6VVT - chains C and F of the 9 polymer chains in the assembly; structure by X-ray diffraction, 2.90 A resolution.

== Chain C ==
Protein: DNA-directed RNA polymerase subunit beta
Organism: Mycolicibacterium smegmatis (strain ATCC 700084 / mc(2)155)
Notes: EC 2.7.7.6
Reference sequence: P60281 (RPOB_MYCS2); residues 1-1169 here = UniProt positions 1-1169
Amino-acid sequence (1169 residues; row label = number of the first residue in the row):
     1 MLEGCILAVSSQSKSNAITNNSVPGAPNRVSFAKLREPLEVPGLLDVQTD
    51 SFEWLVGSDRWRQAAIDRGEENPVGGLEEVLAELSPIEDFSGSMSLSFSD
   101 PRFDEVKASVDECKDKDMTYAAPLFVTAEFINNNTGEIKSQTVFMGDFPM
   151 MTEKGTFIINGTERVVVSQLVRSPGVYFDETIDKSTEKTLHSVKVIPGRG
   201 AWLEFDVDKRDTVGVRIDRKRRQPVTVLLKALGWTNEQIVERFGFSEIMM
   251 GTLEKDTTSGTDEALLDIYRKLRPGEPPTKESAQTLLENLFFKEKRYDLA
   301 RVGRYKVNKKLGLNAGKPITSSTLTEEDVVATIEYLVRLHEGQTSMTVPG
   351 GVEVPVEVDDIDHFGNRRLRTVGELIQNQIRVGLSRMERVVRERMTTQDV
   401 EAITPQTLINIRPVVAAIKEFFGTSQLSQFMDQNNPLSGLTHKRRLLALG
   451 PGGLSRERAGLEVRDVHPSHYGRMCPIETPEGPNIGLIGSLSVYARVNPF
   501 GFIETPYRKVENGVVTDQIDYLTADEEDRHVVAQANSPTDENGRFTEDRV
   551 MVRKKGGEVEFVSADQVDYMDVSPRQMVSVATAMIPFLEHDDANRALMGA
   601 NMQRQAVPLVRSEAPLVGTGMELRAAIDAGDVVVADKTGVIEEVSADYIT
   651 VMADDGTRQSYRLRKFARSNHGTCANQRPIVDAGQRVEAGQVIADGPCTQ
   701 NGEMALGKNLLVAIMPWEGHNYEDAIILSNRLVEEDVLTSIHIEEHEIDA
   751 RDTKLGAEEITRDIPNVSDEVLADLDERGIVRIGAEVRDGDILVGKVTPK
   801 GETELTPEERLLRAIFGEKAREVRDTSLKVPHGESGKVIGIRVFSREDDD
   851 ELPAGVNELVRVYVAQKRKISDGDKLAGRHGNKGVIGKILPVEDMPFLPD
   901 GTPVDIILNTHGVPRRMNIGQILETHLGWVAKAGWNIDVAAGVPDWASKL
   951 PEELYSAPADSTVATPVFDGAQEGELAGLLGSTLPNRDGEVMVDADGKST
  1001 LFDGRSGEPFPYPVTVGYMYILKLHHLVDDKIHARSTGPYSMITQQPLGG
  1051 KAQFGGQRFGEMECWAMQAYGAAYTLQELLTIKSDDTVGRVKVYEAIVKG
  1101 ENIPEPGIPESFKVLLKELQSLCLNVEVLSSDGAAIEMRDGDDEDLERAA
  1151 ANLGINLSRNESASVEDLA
Disordered / not traced: 1-20, 88-97, 127-139, 174-361, 451-461, 545-550, 560-567, 1140-1169
Differences from the reference sequence: variant L447 (Ser in P60281)
Curated features (UniProtKB/Swiss-Prot):
  - mutagenesis: Q429 (Q429K/L: Rifampicin (Rif) resistant), D432 (D432V: Rifampicin (Rif) resistant; D432Y: Rifampicin (Rif) resistant; RbpA no longer rescues transcription in the presence of Rif. Decreased affinity for Rif, no change in affinity for RbpA), H442 (H442D/L/P/R/Y: Rifampicin (Rif) resistant), R445 (R445L/P: Rifampicin (Rif) resistant), L449 (L449P: Rifampicin (Rif) resistant)
Ligand contacts: sorangicin a (SRN): V167, S425, Q426, L427, S428, Q429, F430, D432, S438, T441, H442, R445, L447, P480, N484, I488, R604
Reported in the primary citation:
  - conformationally variable residues (order/disorder transition): P451 to G460

== Chain F ==
Protein: RNA polymerase sigma factor SigA
Organism: Mycolicibacterium smegmatis (strain ATCC 700084 / mc(2)155)
Reference sequence: A0QW02 (A0QW02_MYCS2); residues 1-466 here = UniProt positions 1-466
Amino-acid sequence (466 residues; row label = number of the first residue in the row):
     1 MAATKASPATEEPVKRTATKTPAKKAPAKRAAKSAAAKAGGKAPAKKAPA
    51 KRAAKGTAAKPEDGVTDDLEVTDDLEAEPGEDLDVEDTDLELDDLDSDDD
   101 TAVEDEEEEADAATPAVATAKAADDDIDEPSEKDKASGDFVWDEEESEAL
   151 RQARKDAELTASADSVRAYLKQIGKVALLNAEEEVELAKRIEAGLYATQK
   201 LAELAEKGEKLPVQQRRDMQWICRDGDRAKNHLLEANLRLVVSLAKRYTG
   251 RGMAFLDLIQEGNLGLIRAVEKFDYTKGYKFSTYATWWIRQAITRAMADQ
   301 ARTIRIPVHMVEVINKLGRIQRELLQDLGREPTPEELAKEMDITPEKVLE
   351 IQQYAREPISLDQTIGDEGDSQLGDFIEDSEAVVAVDAVSFTLLQDQLQS
   401 VLETLSEREAGVVRLRFGLTDGQPRTLDEIGQVYGVTRERIRQIESKTMS
   451 KLRHPSRSQVLRDYLD
Disordered / not traced: 1-162, 466

== Chain C / chain F interface ==
Pairs across the interface (57):
  V143(C) - Q326(F)
  F144(C) - L325(F)  hydrophobic
  F144(C) - Q326(F)  hydrogen bond (backbone-side chain)
  F144(C) - G329(F)
  N410(C) - R322(F)
  I411(C) - Q326(F)
  D752(C) - Q353(F)
  N766(C) - L465(F)
  T806(C) - F391(F)
  P807(C) - F417(F)
  P807(C) - G418(F)
  P807(C) - L419(F)
  E808(C) - F391(F)
  E808(C) - L394(F)
  E808(C) - Q395(F)  hydrogen bond
  E808(C) - L398(F)
  E808(C) - L419(F)
  R810(C) - F417(F)
  L811(C) - L398(F)  hydrophobic
  L811(C) - V413(F)  hydrophobic
  L811(C) - F417(F)  hydrophobic
  L811(C) - L419(F)  hydrophobic
  L812(C) - L394(F)  hydrophobic
  L812(C) - L398(F)  hydrophobic
  L812(C) - Y464(F)  hydrophobic
  A814(C) - F417(F)  hydrophobic
  A814(C) - M449(F)
  A814(C) - R453(F)  hydrogen bond (backbone-side chain)
  I815(C) - M449(F)
  I815(C) - L452(F)  hydrophobic
  I815(C) - R453(F)  hydrogen bond (backbone-side chain)
  F816(C) - S458(F)
  F816(C) - L461(F)
  F816(C) - R462(F)
  R846(C) - L349(F)
  A854(C) - Q352(F)
  G855(C) - Q353(F)
  P1039(C) - E378(F)
  Y1040(C) - E378(F)
  Y1040(C) - D379(F)  hydrogen bond (backbone-backbone)
  S1041(C) - G374(F)
  S1041(C) - D375(F)  hydrogen bond (side chain-backbone)
  S1041(C) - I377(F)
  S1041(C) - D379(F)
  M1042(C) - I377(F)  hydrogen bond (backbone-backbone)
  M1042(C) - E378(F)
  M1042(C) - D379(F)
  I1043(C) - G374(F)
  Q1045(C) - D379(F)
  Q1045(C) - A382(F)
  L1048(C) - D375(F)
  L1048(C) - F376(F)
  L1048(C) - I377(F)
  L1048(C) - E378(F)
  Y1094(C) - A385(F)  hydrophobic
  Y1094(C) - V386(F)  hydrophobic
  E1095(C) - V389(F)
Interface residues without a listed pair, chain C (37 interface residues in all): K107, P123, E393, R412, R813, E818, G1050, K1051, R1090, V1091
Interface residues without a listed pair, chain F (36 interface residues in all): R247, R330, V383

== In short ==
Chain C and chain F form an interface of 37 and 36 residues respectively, with 7 hydrogen bonds. Polar
contacts include F144(C)-Q326(F), E808(C)-Q395(F) and A814(C)-R453(F). Bound to chain C: sorangicin a. From
UniProt: 5 mutagenesis sites on chain C. The paper reports conformational variability at P451(C).
Chain C is DNA-directed RNA polymerase subunit beta and chain F is RNA polymerase sigma factor SigA, both from
Mycolicibacterium smegmatis (strain ATCC 700084 / mc(2)155); the structure, Crystal structure of a
Mycobacterium smegmatis transcription initiation complex with Rifampicin-resistant RNA polymerase and
antibiotic Sorangicin, was determined by X-ray diffraction, deposited together with 6VVS, 6VVV, 6VVX, 6VVY,
6VVZ and 6VW0.
